PDB entry 5M35 | X-ray diffraction, 2.38 A resolution | chains B and D of the 4 polymer chains in the assembly

[Chain B]
Molecule: 14-3-3 protein zeta/delta
Source organism: Homo sapiens
UniProtKB: P63104 (1433Z_HUMAN); residue numbers follow UniProt; this construct covers 2-230
Chain sequence (229 residues; row label = number of the first residue in the row):
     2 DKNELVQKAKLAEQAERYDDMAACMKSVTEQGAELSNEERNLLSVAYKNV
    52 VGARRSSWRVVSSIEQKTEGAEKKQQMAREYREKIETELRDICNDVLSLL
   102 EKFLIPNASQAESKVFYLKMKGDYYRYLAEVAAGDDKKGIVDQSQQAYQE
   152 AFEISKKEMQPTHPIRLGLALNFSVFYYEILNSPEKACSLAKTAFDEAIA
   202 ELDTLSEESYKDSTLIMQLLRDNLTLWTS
Not modelled in the structure: 71-72, 205-208
Modified positions: Cys25 (S-hydroxycysteine; CSO)
Residues lining bound ligands: benzoic acid (BEZ): Phe196, Thr215, Met218, Gln219, Arg222

[Chain D]
Molecule: M-phase inducer phosphatase 3
Notes: EC 3.1.3.48
UniProtKB: P30307 (MPIP3_HUMAN); residue numbers follow UniProt; this construct covers 213-219
Chain sequence (7 residues; row label = number of the first residue in the row):
   213 RSPSMPE
Modified positions: Ser216 (phosphoserine; SEP)
Swiss-Prot annotation at these positions:
  - modified residue (Phosphoserine): Ser214, Ser216
  - mutagenesis: Ser216 (S216A: No effect on interaction with MARK3. Abolishes phosphorylation by MARK3)
What the authors report for this chain:
  - post-translational modification sites: Ser216
  - conformationally variable residues (order/disorder transition): Arg213 to Glu219

[How chain B and chain D interact]
Pairs across the interface (22):
  Val46(B) with Glu219(D)
  Lys49(B) with Ser216(D); Met217(D)
  Arg56(B) with Ser214(D), hydrogen bond; Ser216(D)
  Arg60(B) with Ser214(D), hydrogen bond
  Lys120(B) with Met217(D)
  Arg127(B) with Ser216(D)
  Tyr128(B) with Ser216(D)
  Glu131(B) with Ser214(D)
  Gly169(B) with Met217(D)
  Leu172(B) with Pro215(D); Ser216(D); Met217(D)
  Asn173(B) with Ser216(D); Met217(D), hydrogen bond (side chain-backbone)
  Val176(B) with Pro215(D)
  Glu180(B) with Ser214(D), hydrogen bond; Pro215(D)
  Ile217(B) with Met217(D), hydrophobic
  Leu220(B) with Pro218(D)
  Asn224(B) with Pro215(D)
Other interface residues (no listed pair), chain D (7 interface residues in all): Arg213

[Overview]
Chain B and chain D form an interface of 16 and 7 residues respectively, with 4 hydrogen bonds. Among the
polar pairs are Arg56(B)-Ser214(D), Arg60(B)-Ser214(D) and Asn173(B)-Met217(D). Ligands of chain B: benzoic
acid. From UniProt: one mutagenesis site on chain D. The paper reports a modification site at Ser216(D);
conformational variability at Arg213(D).
Chain B is 14-3-3 protein zeta/delta (Homo sapiens) and chain D is M-phase inducer phosphatase 3; the
structure, The molecular tweezer CLR01 stabilizes a disordered protein-protein interface, was determined by
X-ray diffraction, deposited together with 5M36 and 5M37.
